3HRS - chains A and B; structure by X-ray diffraction, 2.70 A resolution.

[Chain A (and B)]
Protein: Metalloregulator ScaR
From: Streptococcus gordonii
Notes: chain B of this document is another copy of the same molecule, construct and numbering; everything in this record applies to it too
Reference sequence: Q9RFN3 (Q9RFN3_STRGN); residues 2-215 here correspond to UniProt positions 1-214 (UniProt number = residue number - 1)
Sequence (214 residues; row label = number of the first residue in the row):
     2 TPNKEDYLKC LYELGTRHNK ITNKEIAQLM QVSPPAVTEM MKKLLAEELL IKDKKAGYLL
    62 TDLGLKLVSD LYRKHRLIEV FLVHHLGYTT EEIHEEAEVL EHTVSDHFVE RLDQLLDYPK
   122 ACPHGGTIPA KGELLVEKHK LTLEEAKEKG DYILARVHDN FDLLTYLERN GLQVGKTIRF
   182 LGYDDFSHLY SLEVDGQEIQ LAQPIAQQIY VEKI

[How chain A and chain B interact]
Residue-residue contacts (27; chain A residue first):
  F82(A) with F82(B), hydrophobic; F109(B), hydrophobic
  L83(A) with F109(B), hydrophobic
  H86(A) with L116(B)
  L87(A) with F109(B), hydrophobic; R112(B)
  Y89(A) with H108(B); F109(B), hydrogen bond (side chain-backbone)
  E93(A) with H108(B), salt bridge
  E97(A) with S106(B), hydrogen bond; H108(B)
  V100(A) with T104(B)
  L101(A) with F109(B), hydrophobic
  T104(A) with T104(B)
  S106(A) with E97(B), hydrogen bond
  H108(A) with Y89(B); E93(B), salt bridge; E97(B), salt bridge
  F109(A) with L87(B), hydrophobic; Y89(B); E97(B); L101(B), hydrophobic
  R112(A) with L87(B), hydrogen bond (side chain-backbone); Y89(B)
  L113(A) with L87(B)
  L116(A) with F82(B), hydrophobic; H86(B)
Other interface residues (no listed pair), chain B (17 interface residues in all): L83, G88, V100, L113

[Overview]
The interface between chain A and chain B involves 16 residues on one side and 17 on the other; the contacts
include 4 hydrogen bonds and 3 salt bridges. Polar pairs include E93(A)-H108(B), H108(A)-E97(B) and
Y89(A)-F109(B).
Both chains are Metalloregulator ScaR (Streptococcus gordonii). Entry 3HRS (Crystal Structure of the
Manganese-activated Repressor ScaR: apo form) was determined by X-ray diffraction together with 3HRT and 3HRU
from the same study.
